Entry 2C7C (electron microscopy, 7.70 A resolution (low resolution: residue-level contacts below are approximate; hydrogen-bond / salt-bridge calls are withheld)); this record covers chains B and I of the 21 polymer chains in the assembly.

[Chain B (and I)]
Protein: 60 kDa chaperonin
Source organism: Escherichia coli
Notes: chain I of this document is another copy of the same molecule, construct and numbering; everything in this record applies to it too
UniProtKB: P0A6F5 (CH60_ECOLI); residues 2-548 here correspond to UniProt positions 1-547 (UniProt number = residue number - 1)
Amino-acid sequence (547 residues; numbered 2 to 548; the number before each row is that of its first residue):
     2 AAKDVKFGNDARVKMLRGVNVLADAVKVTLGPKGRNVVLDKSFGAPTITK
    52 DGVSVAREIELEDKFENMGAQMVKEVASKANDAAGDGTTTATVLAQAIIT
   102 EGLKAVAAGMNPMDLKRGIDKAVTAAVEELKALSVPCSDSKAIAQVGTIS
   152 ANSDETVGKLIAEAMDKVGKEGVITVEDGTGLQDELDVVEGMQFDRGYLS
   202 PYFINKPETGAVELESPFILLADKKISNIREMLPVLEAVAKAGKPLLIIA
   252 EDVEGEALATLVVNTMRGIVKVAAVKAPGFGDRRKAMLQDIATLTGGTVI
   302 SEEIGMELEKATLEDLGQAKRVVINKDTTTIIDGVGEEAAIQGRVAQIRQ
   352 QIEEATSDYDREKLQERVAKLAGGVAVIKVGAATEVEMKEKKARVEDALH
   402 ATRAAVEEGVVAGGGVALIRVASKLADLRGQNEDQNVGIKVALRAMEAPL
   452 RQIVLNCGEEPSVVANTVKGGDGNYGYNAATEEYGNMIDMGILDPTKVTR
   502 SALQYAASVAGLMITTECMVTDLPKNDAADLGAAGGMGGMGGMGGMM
Not modelled in the structure: 527-548 (chain I: 2, 526-548)

[Chain B / chain I interface]
Contacting residue pairs (10; chain B residue first):
  Arg452(B) - Glu461(I)
  Glu461(B) - Arg452(I)
  Glu461(B) - Lys470(I)
  Ser463(B) - Glu461(I)
  Ser463(B) - Ser463(I)
  Ser463(B) - Val464(I)
  Val464(B) - Ser463(I)
  Val464(B) - Val464(I)
  Val464(B) - Asn467(I)
  Asn467(B) - Val464(I)
Interface residues without a listed pair, chain B (6 interface residues in all): Pro462
Interface residues without a listed pair, chain I (7 interface residues in all): Glu448

[In short]
The interface between chain B and chain I involves 6 residues on one side and 7 on the other.
Both chains are 60 kDa chaperonin (Escherichia coli). Entry 2C7C (Fitted coordinates for groel-ATP7-groes
cryo-EM complex (emd-1180)) was determined by electron microscopy, deposited together with 2C7D.
